Entry 3J98 (electron microscopy, 8.40 A resolution (very low resolution: no residue pairs are listed; an interface is given only as per-side residue counts)); this record covers chains A and B of the 13 polymer chains in the assembly.

== Chain A (and B) ==
Molecule: Vesicle-fusing ATPase
From: Cricetulus griseus
Notes: EC 3.6.4.6; chain B of this document is another copy of the same molecule, construct and numbering; everything in this record applies to it too
Reference sequence: P18708 (NSF_CRIGR); numbering as in UniProt (aligned over 1-744)
Amino-acid sequence (747 residues; numbered -2 to 744; the number before each row is that of its first residue; numbers below 1 keep their minus sign (Gly-2 is residue -2)):
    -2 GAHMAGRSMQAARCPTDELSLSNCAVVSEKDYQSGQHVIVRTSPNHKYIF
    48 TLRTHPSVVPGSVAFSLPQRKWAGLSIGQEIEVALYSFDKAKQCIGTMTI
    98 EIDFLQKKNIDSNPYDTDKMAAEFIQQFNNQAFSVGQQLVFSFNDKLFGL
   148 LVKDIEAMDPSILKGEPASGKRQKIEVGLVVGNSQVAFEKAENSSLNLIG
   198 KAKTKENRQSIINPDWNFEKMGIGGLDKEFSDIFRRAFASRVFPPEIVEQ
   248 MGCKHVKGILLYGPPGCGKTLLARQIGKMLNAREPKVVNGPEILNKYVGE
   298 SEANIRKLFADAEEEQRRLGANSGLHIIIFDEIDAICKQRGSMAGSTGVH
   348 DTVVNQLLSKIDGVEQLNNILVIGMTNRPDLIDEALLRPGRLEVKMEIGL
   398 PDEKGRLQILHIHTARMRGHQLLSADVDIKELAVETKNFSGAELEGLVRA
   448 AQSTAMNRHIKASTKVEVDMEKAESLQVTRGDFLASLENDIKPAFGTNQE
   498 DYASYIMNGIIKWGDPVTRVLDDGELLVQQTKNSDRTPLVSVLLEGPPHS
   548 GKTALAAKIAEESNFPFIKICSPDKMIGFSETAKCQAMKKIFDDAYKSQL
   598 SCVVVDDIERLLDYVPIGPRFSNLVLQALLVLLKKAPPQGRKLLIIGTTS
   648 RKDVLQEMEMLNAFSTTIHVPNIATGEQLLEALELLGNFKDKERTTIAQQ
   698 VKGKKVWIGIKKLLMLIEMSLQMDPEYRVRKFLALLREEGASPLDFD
Unresolved in the structure: -2 to 2, 156-168, 202-214, 335-346, 458-478, 738-744 (chain B: -2 to 0, 156-168, 202-216, 331-346, 458-479, 738-744)
Construct notes: expression tag (-2 to 0)
UniProt features mapped onto this chain:
  - binding site (ATP): Asn505 to Trp510, Pro545 to Leu552
  - binding site (Mg(2+)): Thr550
  - modified residue: Lys105 (N6-acetyllysine), Ser207 (Phosphoserine), Tyr259 (Phosphotyrosine), Ser569 (Phosphoserine)

== Interface between chain A and chain B ==
At this resolution (8 A) residue pairs are not listed: 40 residues of chain A and 39 of chain B lie at the interface.

== Overview ==
Chain A and chain B form an interface of 40 and 39 residues respectively. From UniProt: 14 ATP-binding
residues and Mg2+-binding residue Thr550(A) on chain A.
Chain A and chain B are both Vesicle-fusing ATPase (Cricetulus griseus); the structure, Structure of 20S
supercomplex, was determined by electron microscopy (same publication as 3J94, 3J95, 3J96, 3J97 and 3J99).
